PDB entry 8PBD | electron microscopy, 2.83 A resolution | chains C and U of the 21 polymer chains in the assembly

Chain C:
Molecule: DNA repair protein RAD51 homolog 1
From: Homo sapiens
Reference sequence: Q06609 (RAD51_HUMAN); residues 1-339 here = UniProt positions 1-339
Amino-acid sequence (339 residues; row label = number of the first residue in the row):
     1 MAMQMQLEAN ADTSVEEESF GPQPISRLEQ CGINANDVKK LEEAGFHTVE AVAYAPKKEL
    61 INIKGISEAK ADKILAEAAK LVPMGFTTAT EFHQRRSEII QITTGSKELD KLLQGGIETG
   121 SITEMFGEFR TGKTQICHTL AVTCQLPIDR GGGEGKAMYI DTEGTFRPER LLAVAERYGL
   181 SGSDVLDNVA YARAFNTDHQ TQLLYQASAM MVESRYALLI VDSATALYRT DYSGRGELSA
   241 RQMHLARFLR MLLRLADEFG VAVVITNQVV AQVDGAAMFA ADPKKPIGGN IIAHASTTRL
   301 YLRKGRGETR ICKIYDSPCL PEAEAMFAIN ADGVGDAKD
Not modelled in the structure: 1-20, 275-282
Bound ions: Ca2+ site 1: Thr134, Glu163 (together with ATP); Ca2+ site 2: Ala293, Ser296 (together with ATP)
Residues lining bound ligands:
  - ATP (adenosine-5'-triphosphate), molecule 1: Glu128, Phe129, Arg130, Thr131, Gly132, Lys133, Thr134, Gln135, Glu163, Arg170, Arg310, Ile329, Asn330, Ala331
  - ATP, molecule 2: Ala293, His294, Ser296, Ile314, Tyr315, Asp316, Ser317, Pro318, Cys319, Leu320, Pro321, Glu322
From the paper describing this entry:
  - mutagenesis - D184A, D184A/D187A: decreased binding to Breast cancer type 2 susceptibility protein
  - mutagenesis - D184A, D184A/D187A: decreased binding to BRC4

Chain U:
Molecule: DNA strand 2
Sequence (27 nucleotides; each row starts with the number of its first residue):
     1 TCCTCCTCCT CCTCCTCCTC CTCCTCC

Chain C / chain U interface:
Contacting residue pairs (6; chain C residue first):
  Arg235(C) with DC9(U), base contact; DT10(U), hydrogen bond to the phosphate
  Gly236(C) with DT10(U), base contact; DC11(U), sugar contact
  Ser239(C) with DC11(U), base contact
  Asp274(C) with DT7(U), base contact
Interface residues without a listed pair, chain C (5 interface residues in all): Val273
Interface residues without a listed pair, chain U (5 interface residues in all): DC6

Summary:
The chain C/chain U interface involves 5 residues from each chain; the contacts include 1 hydrogen bond. The
hydrogen-bonded pair is Arg235(C)-DT10(U). Chain C binds ATP. The paper reports that D184A and D184A/D187A of
chain C reduce binding to Breast cancer type 2 susceptibility protein; D184A and D184A/D187A of chain C reduce
binding to BRC4.
Chain C is DNA repair protein RAD51 homolog 1 (Homo sapiens) and chain U is DNA strand 2; the structure, RAD51
filament on dsDNA bound by the BRCA2 c-terminus, was determined by electron microscopy (same publication as
8PBC).
